PDB entry 5Z3G | electron microscopy, 3.65 A resolution | chains A and F of the 35 polymer chains in the assembly

[Chain A]
Molecule: 25S rRNA
From: Saccharomyces cerevisiae
Sequence (3396 nucleotides; each row starts with the number of its first residue):
     1 GUUUGACCUC AAAUCAGGUA GGAGUACCCG CUGAACUUAA GCAUAUCAAU AAGCGGAGGA
    61 AAAGAAACCA ACCGGGAUUG CCUUAGUAAC GGCGAGUGAA GCGGCAAAAG CUCAAAUUUG
   121 AAAUCUGGUA CCUUCGGUGC CCGAGUUGUA AUUUGGAGAG GGCAACUUUG GGGCCGUUCC
   181 UUGUCUAUGU UCCUUGGAAC AGGACGUCAU AGAGGGUGAG AAUCCCGUGU GGCGAGGAGU
   241 GCGGUUCUUU GUAAAGUGCC UUCGAAGAGU CGAGUUGUUU GGGAAUGCAG CUCUAAGUGG
   301 GUGGUAAAUU CCAUCUAAAG CUAAAUAUUG GCGAGAGACC GAUAGCGAAC AAGUACAGUG
   361 AUGGAAAGAU GAAAAGAACU UUGAAAAGAG AGUGAAAAAG UACGUGAAAU UGUUGAAAGG
   421 GAAGGGCAUU UGAUCAGACA UGGUGUUUUG UGCCCUCUGC UCCUUGUGGG UAGGGGAAUC
   481 UCGCAUUUCA CUGGGCCAGC AUCAGUUUUG GUGGCAGGAU AAAUCCAUAG GAAUGUAGCU
   541 UGCCUCGGUA AGUAUUAUAG CCUGUGGGAA UACUGCCAGC UGGGACUGAG GACUGCGACG
   601 UAAGUCAAGG AUGCUGGCAU AAUGGUUAUA UGCCGCCCGU CUUGAAACAC GGACCAAGGA
   661 GUCUAACGUC UAUGCGAGUG UUUGGGUGUA AAACCCAUAC GCGUAAUGAA AGUGAACGUA
   721 GGUUGGGGCC UCGCAAGAGG UGCACAAUCG ACCGAUCCUG AUGUCUUCGG AUGGAUUUGA
   781 GUAAGAGCAU AGCUGUUGGG ACCCGAAAGA UGGUGAACUA UGCCUGAAUA GGGUGAAGCC
   841 AGAGGAAACU CUGGUGGAGG CUCGUAGCGG UUCUGACGUG CAAAUCGAUC GUCGAAUUUG
   901 GGUAUAGGGG CGAAAGACUA AUCGAACCAU CUAGUAGCUG GUUCCUGCCG AAGUUUCCCU
   961 CAGGAUAGCA GAAGCUCGUA UCAGUUUUAU GAGGUAAAGC GAAUGAUUAG AGGUUCCGGG
  1021 GUCGAAAUGA CCUUGACCUA UUCUCAAACU UUAAAUAUGU AAGAAGUCCU UGUUACUUAA
  1081 UUGAACGUGG ACAUUUGAAU GAAGAGCUUU UAGUGGGCCA UUUUUGGUAA GCAGAACUGG
  1141 CGAUGCGGGA UGAACCGAAC GUAGAGUUAA GGUGCCGGAA UACACGCUCA UCAGACACCA
  1201 CAAAAGGUGU UAGUUCAUCU AGACAGCCGG ACGGUGGCCA UGGAAGUCGG AAUCCGCUAA
  1261 GGAGUGUGUA ACAACUCACC GGCCGAAUGA ACUAGCCCUG AAAAUGGAUG GCGCUCAAGC
  1321 GUGUUACCUA UACUCUACCG UCAGGGUUGA UAUGAUGCCC UGACGAGUAG GCAGGCGUGG
  1381 AGGUCAGUGA CGAAGCCUAG ACCGUAAGGU CGGGUCGAAC GGCCUCUAGU GCAGAUCUUG
  1441 GUGGUAGUAG CAAAUAUUCA AAUGAGAACU UUGAAGACUG AAGUGGGGAA AGGUUCCACG
  1501 UCAACAGCAG UUGGACGUGG GUUAGUCGAU CCUAAGAGAU GGGGAAGCUC CGUUUCAAAG
  1561 GCCUGAUUUU AUGCAGGCCA CCAUCGAAAG GGAAUCCGGU UAAGAUUCCG GAACCUGGAU
  1621 AUGGAUUCUU CACGGUAACG UAACUGAAUG UGGAGACGUC GGCGCGAGCC CUGGGAGGAG
  1681 UUAUCUUUUC UUCUUAACAG CUUAUCACCC CGGAAUUGGU UUAUCCGGAG AUGGGGUCUU
  1741 AUGGCUGGAA GAGGCCAGCA CCUUUGCUGG CUCCGGUGCG CUUGUGACGG CCCGUGAAAA
  1801 UCCACAGGAA GGAAUAGUUU UCAUGCCAGG UCGUACUGAU AACCGCAGCA GGUCUCCAAG
  1861 GUGAACAGCC UCUAGUUGAU AGAAUAAUGU AGAUAAGGGA AGUCGGCAAA AUAGAUCCGU
  1921 AACUUCGGGA UAAGGAUUGG CUCUAAGGGU CGGGUAGUGA GGGCCUUGGU CAGACGCAGC
  1981 GGGCGUGCUU GUGGACUGCU UGGUGGGGCU UGCUCUGCUA GGCGGACUAC UUGCGUGCCU
  2041 UGUUGUAGAC GGCCUUGGUA GGUCUCUUGU AGACCGUCGC UUGCUACAAU UAACGAUCAA
  2101 CUUAGAACUG GUACGGACAA GGGGAAUCUG ACUGUCUAAU UAAAACAUAG CAUUGCGAUG
  2161 GUCAGAAAGU GAUGUUGACG CAAUGUGAUU UCUGCCCAGU GCUCUGAAUG UCAAAGUGAA
  2221 GAAAUUCAAC CAAGCGCGGG UAAACGGCGG GAGUAACUAU GACUCUCUUA AGGUAGCCAA
  2281 AUGCCUCGUC AUCUAAUUAG UGACGCGCAU GAAUGGAUUA ACGAGAUUCC CACUGUCCCU
  2341 AUCUACUAUC UAGCGAAACC ACAGCCAAGG GAACGGGCUU GGCAGAAUCA GCGGGGAAAG
  2401 AAGACCCUGU UGAGCUUGAC UCUAGUUUGA CAUUGUGAAG AGACAUAGAG GGUGUAGAAU
  2461 AAGUGGGAGC UUCGGCGCCA GUGAAAUACC ACUACCUUUA UAGUUUCUUU ACUUAUUCAA
  2521 UGAAGCGGAG CUGGAAUUCA UUUUCCACGU UCUAGCAUUC AAGGUCCCAU UCGGGGCUGA
  2581 UCCGGGUUGA AGACAUUGUC AGGUGGGGAG UUUGGCUGGG GCGGCACAUC UGUUAAACGA
  2641 UAACGCAGAU GUCCUAAGGG GGGCUCAUGG AGAACAGAAA UCUCCAGUAG AACAAAAGGG
  2701 UAAAAGCCCC CUUGAUUUUG AUUUUCAGUG UGAAUACAAA CCAUGAAAGU GUGGCCUAUC
  2761 GAUCCUUUAG UCCCUCGGAA UUUGAGGCUA GAGGUGCCAG AAAAGUUACC ACAGGGAUAA
  2821 CUGGCUUGUG GCAGUCAAGC GUUCAUAGCG ACAUUGCUUU UUGAUUCUUC GAUGUCGGCU
  2881 CUUCCUAUCA UACCGAAGCA GAAUUCGGUA AGCGUUGGAU UGUUCACCCA CUAAUAGGGA
  2941 ACGUGAGCUG GGUUUAGACC GUCGUGAGAC AGGUUAGUUU UACCCUACUG AUGAAUGUUA
  3001 CCGCAAUAGU AAUUGAACUU AGUACGAGAG GAACAGUUCA UUCGGAUAAU UGGUUUUUGC
  3061 GGCUGUCUGA UCAGGCAUUG CCGCGAAGCU ACCAUCCGCU GGAUUAUGGC UGAACGCCUC
  3121 UAAGUCAGAA UCCAUGCUAG AACGCGGUGA UUUCUUUGCU CCACACAAUA UAGAUGGAUA
  3181 CGAAUAAGGC GUCCUUGUGG CGUCGCUGAA CCAUAGCAGG CUAGCAACGG UGCACUUGGC
  3241 GGAAAGGCCU UGGGUGCUUG CUGGCGAAUU GCAAUGUCAU UUUGCGUGGG GAUAAAUCAU
  3301 UUGUAUACGA CUUAGAUGUA CAACGGGGUA UUGUAAGCAG UAGAGUAGCC UUGUUGUUAC
  3361 GAUCUGCUGA GAUUAAGCCU UUGUUGUCUG AUUUGU
Not modelled in the structure: 305-310, 478-481, 706-719, 759-772, 816-925, 992-1058, 1064-1096, 1128-1132, 1191-1200, 1220-1287, 1301-1309, 1452-1879, 1884-2348, 2371-2377, 2383-2996, 3152-3157, 3169-3171, 3280-3283, 3339-3365, 3396

[Chain F]
Protein: 60S ribosomal protein L3
From: Saccharomyces cerevisiae S288c
Reference sequence: P14126 (RL3_YEAST); residues 1-387 here = UniProt positions 1-387
Chain sequence (387 residues; numbered 1 to 387; the number before each row is that of its first residue):
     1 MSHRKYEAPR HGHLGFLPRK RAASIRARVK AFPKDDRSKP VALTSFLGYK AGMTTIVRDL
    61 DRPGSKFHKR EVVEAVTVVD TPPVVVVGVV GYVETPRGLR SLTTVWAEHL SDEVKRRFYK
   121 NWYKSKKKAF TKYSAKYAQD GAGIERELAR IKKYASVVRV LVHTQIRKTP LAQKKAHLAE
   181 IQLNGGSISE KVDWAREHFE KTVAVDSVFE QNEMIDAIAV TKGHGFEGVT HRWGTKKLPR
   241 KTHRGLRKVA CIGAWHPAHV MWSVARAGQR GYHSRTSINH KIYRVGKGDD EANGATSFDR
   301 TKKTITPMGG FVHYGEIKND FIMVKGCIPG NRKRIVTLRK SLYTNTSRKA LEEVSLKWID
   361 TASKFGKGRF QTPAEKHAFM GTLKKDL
Not modelled in the structure: 1-11, 228-267
Curated features (UniProtKB/Swiss-Prot):
  - modified residue: Ser24 (Phosphoserine), Thr103 (Phosphothreonine), Ser156 (Phosphoserine), His243 (Pros-methylhistidine), Ser297 (Phosphoserine)
  - cross-link (Glycyl lysine isopeptide (Lys-Gly)): Lys39 (interchain with G-Cter in ubiquitin), Lys136 (interchain with G-Cter in ubiquitin)
  - mutagenesis: His243 (H243A: Cells accumulate 35S and 23S pre-rRNA precursors. Cells display defects in translation elongation resulting in decreased translational accuracy)

[Chain A / chain F interface]
Residue-residue contacts (186):
  A3000(A) - Arg117(F)  sugar contact
  A3000(A) - Phe118(F)  sugar contact
  C3001(A) - Arg117(F)  sugar contact
  C3001(A) - Phe118(F)  sugar contact
  C3001(A) - Lys120(F)  salt bridge to the phosphate
  C3001(A) - Leu178(F)  sugar contact
  C3002(A) - Leu178(F)  sugar contact
  C3002(A) - Glu180(F)  hydrogen bond to the sugar
  G3003(A) - Arg26(F)  salt bridge to the phosphate
  G3003(A) - Tyr92(F)  sugar contact
  G3003(A) - Arg159(F)  hydrogen bond to the phosphate
  G3003(A) - Ala179(F)  phosphate contact
  G3003(A) - Glu180(F)  phosphate contact
  C3004(A) - Leu99(F)  sugar contact
  C3004(A) - Arg159(F)  salt bridge to the phosphate
  A3005(A) - Arg28(F)  base contact
  A3005(A) - Arg97(F)  sugar contact
  A3005(A) - Gly98(F)  sugar contact
  A3005(A) - Leu99(F)  phosphate contact
  G3009(A) - Leu14(F)  hydrogen bond to the sugar
  G3009(A) - Gly15(F)  hydrogen bond to the base
  G3009(A) - Leu17(F)  sugar contact
  U3010(A) - Leu14(F)  sugar contact
  U3010(A) - Gly15(F)  sugar contact
  A3011(A) - His13(F)  hydrogen bond to the base
  G3036(A) - Arg348(F)  hydrogen bond to the sugar
  U3037(A) - Arg62(F)  hydrogen bond to the phosphate
  U3037(A) - Pro63(F)  sugar contact
  U3037(A) - Arg348(F)  salt bridge to the phosphate
  U3038(A) - Arg62(F)  salt bridge to the phosphate
  U3038(A) - Ser65(F)  hydrogen bond to the phosphate
  C3039(A) - Ser65(F)  hydrogen bond to the phosphate
  G3044(A) - Gly12(F)  sugar contact
  G3044(A) - His13(F)  hydrogen bond to the sugar
  G3045(A) - Arg275(F)  sugar contact
  G3045(A) - Cys327(F)  base contact
  A3046(A) - Thr221(F)  sugar contact
  A3046(A) - Arg275(F)  phosphate contact
  A3046(A) - Cys327(F)  hydrogen bond to the base
  A3046(A) - Ile328(F)  sugar contact
  A3046(A) - Pro329(F)  phosphate contact
  A3046(A) - Gly330(F)  hydrogen bond to the phosphate
  U3047(A) - Met53(F)  sugar contact
  U3047(A) - Thr221(F)  phosphate contact
  U3047(A) - Cys327(F)  sugar contact
  U3047(A) - Ile328(F)  sugar contact
  U3047(A) - Pro329(F)  phosphate contact
  U3047(A) - Gly330(F)  hydrogen bond to the phosphate
  A3049(A) - Met53(F)  sugar contact
  A3049(A) - Thr55(F)  base contact
  A3049(A) - Ala75(F)  base contact
  A3049(A) - Lys364(F)  hydrogen bond to the sugar
  U3051(A) - Lys367(F)  phosphate contact
  A3086(A) - Phe365(F)  phosphate contact
  A3086(A) - Gly366(F)  hydrogen bond to the phosphate
  A3087(A) - Lys364(F)  phosphate contact
  A3087(A) - Phe365(F)  phosphate contact
  A3087(A) - Gly366(F)  hydrogen bond to the phosphate
  C3089(A) - Lys222(F)  salt bridge to the phosphate
  U3090(A) - His224(F)  salt bridge to the phosphate
  C3096(A) - His280(F)  sugar contact
  C3096(A) - Lys325(F)  hydrogen bond to the phosphate
  C3096(A) - Gly326(F)  sugar contact
  C3096(A) - Cys327(F)  hydrogen bond to the base
  C3097(A) - Ile278(F)  hydrogen bond to the sugar
  C3097(A) - Asn279(F)  sugar contact
  C3097(A) - Lys325(F)  salt bridge to the phosphate
  G3098(A) - Asn279(F)  hydrogen bond to the phosphate
  U3100(A) - Tyr343(F)  hydrogen bond to the phosphate
  G3136(A) - Ala31(F)  phosphate contact
  G3136(A) - Arg339(F)  phosphate contact
  G3136(A) - Leu342(F)  phosphate contact
  C3137(A) - Lys30(F)  phosphate contact
  C3137(A) - Ala31(F)  phosphate contact
  C3137(A) - Thr276(F)  hydrogen bond to the phosphate
  C3137(A) - Arg339(F)  salt bridge to the phosphate
  U3138(A) - Phe16(F)  sugar contact
  U3138(A) - Leu17(F)  base contact
  U3138(A) - Lys30(F)  salt bridge to the phosphate
  U3138(A) - Ser274(F)  sugar contact
  U3138(A) - Thr276(F)  hydrogen bond to the phosphate
  A3139(A) - Lys30(F)  salt bridge to the phosphate
  A3139(A) - Ser274(F)  hydrogen bond to the phosphate
  G3140(A) - Ala23(F)  phosphate contact
  G3140(A) - Arg28(F)  hydrogen bond to the base
  G3146(A) - Arg100(F)  sugar contact
  G3146(A) - Ser101(F)  hydrogen bond to the sugar
  G3147(A) - Ser101(F)  hydrogen bond to the sugar
  G3147(A) - Leu102(F)  sugar contact
  G3147(A) - Thr103(F)  hydrogen bond to the phosphate
  G3147(A) - Thr104(F)  hydrogen bond to the sugar
  U3148(A) - Leu102(F)  phosphate contact
  U3148(A) - Thr103(F)  hydrogen bond to the phosphate
  U3148(A) - Thr104(F)  hydrogen bond to the sugar
  U3148(A) - Trp106(F)  sugar contact
  G3149(A) - Ala129(F)  hydrogen bond to the sugar
  G3149(A) - Phe130(F)  phosphate contact
  G3149(A) - Tyr133(F)  phosphate contact
  A3150(A) - Lys128(F)  sugar contact
  A3150(A) - Ala129(F)  phosphate contact
  A3150(A) - Phe130(F)  phosphate contact
  A3150(A) - Thr131(F)  hydrogen bond to the phosphate
  A3150(A) - Lys132(F)  hydrogen bond to the phosphate
  A3150(A) - Tyr133(F)  hydrogen bond to the phosphate
  U3151(A) - Lys132(F)  salt bridge to the phosphate
  G3241(A) - Lys153(F)  salt bridge to the phosphate
  G3242(A) - Arg100(F)  base contact
  G3242(A) - Arg150(F)  base contact
  G3242(A) - Lys153(F)  salt bridge to the phosphate
  G3242(A) - Tyr154(F)  hydrogen bond to the phosphate
  A3243(A) - Val93(F)  phosphate contact
  A3243(A) - Thr95(F)  sugar contact
  A3243(A) - Pro96(F)  sugar contact
  A3244(A) - Thr95(F)  phosphate contact
  A3244(A) - Arg97(F)  base contact
  A3244(A) - Arg100(F)  salt bridge to the phosphate
  U3293(A) - Lys128(F)  phosphate contact
  A3294(A) - Lys126(F)  salt bridge to the phosphate
  A3294(A) - Lys128(F)  salt bridge to the phosphate
  A3295(A) - Tyr119(F)  hydrogen bond to the phosphate
  A3295(A) - Ser125(F)  phosphate contact
  A3295(A) - Lys126(F)  hydrogen bond to the phosphate
  A3295(A) - Lys127(F)  hydrogen bond to the phosphate
  A3295(A) - Lys128(F)  phosphate contact
  A3296(A) - Tyr119(F)  phosphate contact
  A3296(A) - Lys120(F)  hydrogen bond to the phosphate
  A3296(A) - Asn121(F)  phosphate contact
  U3297(A) - Lys120(F)  phosphate contact
  U3297(A) - Asn121(F)  hydrogen bond to the phosphate
  U3297(A) - Lys124(F)  hydrogen bond to the base
  C3298(A) - Lys124(F)  base contact
  G3303(A) - Lys333(F)  hydrogen bond to the phosphate
  U3304(A) - Asn331(F)  hydrogen bond to the phosphate
  U3304(A) - Arg332(F)  base contact
  U3304(A) - Lys333(F)  salt bridge to the phosphate
  A3305(A) - Lys222(F)  phosphate contact
  A3305(A) - Gly223(F)  hydrogen bond to the phosphate
  A3305(A) - Tyr272(F)  sugar contact
  A3305(A) - Asn331(F)  hydrogen bond to the phosphate
  U3306(A) - Gly223(F)  phosphate contact
  U3306(A) - His224(F)  hydrogen bond to the phosphate
  U3306(A) - Gly225(F)  hydrogen bond to the phosphate
  U3306(A) - Phe226(F)  phosphate contact
  U3306(A) - Gln269(F)  hydrogen bond to the phosphate
  A3307(A) - Gly225(F)  phosphate contact
  A3307(A) - Phe226(F)  hydrogen bond to the phosphate
  U3312(A) - Lys120(F)  salt bridge to the phosphate
  U3313(A) - Gln173(F)  phosphate contact
  U3313(A) - Lys175(F)  salt bridge to the phosphate
  A3314(A) - Arg116(F)  salt bridge to the phosphate
  A3314(A) - Gln173(F)  phosphate contact
  A3314(A) - Lys174(F)  phosphate contact
  G3315(A) - Arg116(F)  salt bridge to the phosphate
  G3315(A) - Tyr123(F)  hydrogen bond to the base
  G3315(A) - Lys174(F)  phosphate contact
  A3316(A) - Tyr123(F)  phosphate contact
  A3316(A) - Lys127(F)  hydrogen bond to the sugar
  U3319(A) - Arg167(F)  base contact
  A3320(A) - Lys174(F)  sugar contact
  G3328(A) - Gly309(F)  hydrogen bond to the base
  U3329(A) - Met308(F)  hydrogen bond to the sugar
  U3329(A) - Gly309(F)  sugar contact
  U3329(A) - Ser363(F)  hydrogen bond to the sugar
  U3329(A) - Phe365(F)  base contact
  U3329(A) - Lys376(F)  hydrogen bond to the phosphate
  A3330(A) - Phe365(F)  sugar contact
  A3330(A) - Arg369(F)  salt bridge to the phosphate
  A3330(A) - Lys376(F)  salt bridge to the phosphate
  U3331(A) - Arg369(F)  salt bridge to the phosphate
  U3368(A) - Lys384(F)  salt bridge to the phosphate
  G3369(A) - Thr382(F)  base contact
  G3369(A) - Leu383(F)  base contact
  A3370(A) - Leu383(F)  phosphate contact
  A3370(A) - Lys384(F)  phosphate contact
  A3375(A) - Phe365(F)  base contact
  G3377(A) - His313(F)  phosphate contact
  C3378(A) - Phe311(F)  hydrogen bond to the sugar
  C3378(A) - Val312(F)  sugar contact
  C3378(A) - His313(F)  salt bridge to the phosphate
  C3379(A) - Gly309(F)  sugar contact
  C3379(A) - His313(F)  sugar contact
  C3379(A) - Tyr314(F)  hydrogen bond to the sugar
  C3379(A) - Gly315(F)  hydrogen bond to the phosphate
  U3380(A) - Pro170(F)  phosphate contact
  U3380(A) - Gly315(F)  hydrogen bond to the phosphate
  U3389(A) - Tyr123(F)  base contact
Also at the interface, not in a pair above, chain A (85 interface residues in all): A3008, C3043, A3048, U3050, G3088, C3240, A3245, A3299, G3309, C3311, G3390, A3391
Also at the interface, not in a pair above, chain F (120 interface residues in all): Arg21, Ile25, Gly64, Lys66, Phe67, Glu74, Glu94, Trp122, Arg146, Leu161, Ala172, Ile218, Gly310, Arg334, Lys349, Phe370, Met380

[In short]
Chain A and chain F form an interface of 85 and 120 residues respectively, with 60 hydrogen bonds and 27 salt
bridges. Polar pairs include G3009(A)-Gly15(F), A3011(A)-His13(F) and A3046(A)-Cys327(F). UniProt lists one
mutagenesis site on chain F.
Chain A is 25S rRNA (Saccharomyces cerevisiae) and chain F is 60S ribosomal protein L3 (Saccharomyces
cerevisiae S288c); the structure, Cryo-EM structure of a nucleolar pre-60S ribosome (Rpf1-TAP), was determined
by electron microscopy together with 5Z1G from the same study.
